PDB entry 7NGC | electron microscopy, 7.50 A resolution (low resolution: residue-level contacts below are approximate; hydrogen-bond / salt-bridge calls are withheld) | chains A and B of the 7 polymer chains in the assembly

== Chain A (and B) ==
Protein: Lon protease homolog, mitochondrial
From: Homo sapiens
Notes: EC 3.4.21.53; chain B of this document is another copy of the same molecule, construct and numbering; everything in this record applies to it too
Reference sequence: P36776 (LONM_HUMAN); residues 123-948 here = UniProt positions 123-948
Amino-acid sequence (853 residues; each row starts with the number of its first residue):
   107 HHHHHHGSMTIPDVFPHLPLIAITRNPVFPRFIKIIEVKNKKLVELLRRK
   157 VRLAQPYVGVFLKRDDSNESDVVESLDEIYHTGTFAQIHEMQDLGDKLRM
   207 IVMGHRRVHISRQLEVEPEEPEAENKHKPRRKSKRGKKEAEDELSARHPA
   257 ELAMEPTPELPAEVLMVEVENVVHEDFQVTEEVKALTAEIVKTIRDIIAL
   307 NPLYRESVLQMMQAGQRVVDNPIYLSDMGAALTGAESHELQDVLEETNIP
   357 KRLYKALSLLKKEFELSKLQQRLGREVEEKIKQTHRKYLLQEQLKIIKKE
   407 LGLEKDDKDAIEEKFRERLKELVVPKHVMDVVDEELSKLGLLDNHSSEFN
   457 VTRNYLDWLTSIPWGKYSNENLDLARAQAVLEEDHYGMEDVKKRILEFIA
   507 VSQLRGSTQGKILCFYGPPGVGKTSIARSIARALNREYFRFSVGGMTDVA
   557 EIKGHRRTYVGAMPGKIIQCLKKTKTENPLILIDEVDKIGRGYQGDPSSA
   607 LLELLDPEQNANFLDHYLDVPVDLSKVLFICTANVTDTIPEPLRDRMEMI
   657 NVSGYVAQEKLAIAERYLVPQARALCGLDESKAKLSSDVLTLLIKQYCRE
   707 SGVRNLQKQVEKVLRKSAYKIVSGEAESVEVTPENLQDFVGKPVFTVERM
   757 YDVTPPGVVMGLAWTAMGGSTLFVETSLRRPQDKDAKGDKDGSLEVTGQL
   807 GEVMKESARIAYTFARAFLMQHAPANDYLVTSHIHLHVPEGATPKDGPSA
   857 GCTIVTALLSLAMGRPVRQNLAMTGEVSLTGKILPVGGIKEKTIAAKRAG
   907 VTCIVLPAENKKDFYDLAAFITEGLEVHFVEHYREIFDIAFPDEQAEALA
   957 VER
Disordered / not traced: 107-122, 222-271, 949-959
Differences from the reference sequence: expression tag (107-122, 949-959)
Metal / ion sites: Mg2+: Thr530 (together with ATP-gamma-S)
Small-molecule neighbours: ATP-gamma-S (AGS; phosphothiophosphoric acid-adenylate ester): Asp490, His491, Tyr492, Met494, Pro524, Pro525, Gly526, Val527, Gly528, Lys529, Thr530, Ser531, Glu591, Tyr661, Ile669, Tyr673, Arg710
From the paper describing this entry:
  - mutagenesis - K529R, E591Q, T803V, E812A, S855A: abolished catalytic activity (proteolytic activity)
  - mutagenesis - S855A: unchanged catalytic activity (ATPase activity)
  - catalytic residues: Thr803, His841, His843, Ser855
  - catalytic residues: Glu801, Arg815, Lys898 (proposed by the authors, not directly observed)
  - mutagenesis - T803V: decreased catalytic activity on ATPase
  - mutagenesis - H841F, H843F: abolished catalytic activity on proteolytically
  - mutagenesis - E801A: decreased catalytic activity (protease activity)
  - mutagenesis - E801A, E812A: decreased catalytic activity (ATPase activity)
  - mutagenesis - K529R, E591Q: abolished catalytic activity on ATPase

== Chain A / chain B interface ==
Contacting residue pairs (65; chain A residue first):
  Leu396(A) - Glu406(B)
  Leu396(A) - Leu407(B)
  Leu400(A) - Ile403(B)
  Leu400(A) - Glu406(B)
  Ile403(A) - Gln399(B)
  Ile403(A) - Ile403(B)
  Lys404(A) - Lys414(B)
  Leu407(A) - Gln399(B)
  Asn456(A) - Leu448(B)
  Arg459(A) - Leu447(B)
  Ser548(A) - Glu609(B)
  Gly551(A) - Ser605(B)
  Asp554(A) - Tyr565(B)
  Glu557(A) - Arg562(B)
  Gly560(A) - Arg562(B)
  His561(A) - Arg562(B)
  His561(A) - Thr564(B)
  His561(A) - Tyr565(B)
  Val566(A) - Ser453(B)
  Val566(A) - Glu454(B)
  Val566(A) - Thr564(B)
  Gly567(A) - Glu454(B)
  Gly567(A) - Thr564(B)
  Ala568(A) - Thr564(B)
  Met569(A) - Arg562(B)
  Pro570(A) - Arg562(B)
  Lys572(A) - Asp625(B)
  Gln575(A) - Arg562(B)
  Lys594(A) - Ser605(B)
  Leu681(A) - Arg511(B)
  Cys682(A) - Arg511(B)
  Arg710(A) - Asp651(B)
  Arg710(A) - Arg652(B)
  Lys714(A) - Asp651(B)
  Glu717(A) - Arg500(B)
  Glu717(A) - Lys517(B)
  Arg721(A) - Arg500(B)
  Arg721(A) - Glu503(B)
  Arg721(A) - Glu654(B)
  Lys722(A) - Glu503(B)
  Ala724(A) - Val507(B)
  Tyr725(A) - Lys499(B)
  Tyr725(A) - Leu502(B)
  Tyr725(A) - Glu503(B)
  Tyr725(A) - Ala506(B)
  Val728(A) - Leu510(B)
  Ser729(A) - Leu480(B)
  Met756(A) - Lys888(B)
  Tyr757(A) - Ser884(B)
  Glu781(A) - Ser884(B)
  Glu781(A) - Leu885(B)
  Ser783(A) - Leu885(B)
  Leu784(A) - Thr819(B)
  Arg785(A) - Asp797(B)
  Arg785(A) - Thr819(B)
  Arg785(A) - Arg822(B)
  Arg786(A) - Asp797(B)
  Arg786(A) - Arg822(B)
  Lys790(A) - Asp795(B)
  Asp791(A) - Asp795(B)
  Thr803(A) - Glu812(B)
  Gly804(A) - Glu812(B)
  Gln805(A) - Glu808(B)
  Gln805(A) - Glu812(B)
  His841(A) - Arg815(B)
Also at the interface, not in a pair above, chain A (54 interface residues in all): Pro525, Arg546, Gly550, Ala556, Ala680, Gly683, Asn711, Pro787, His843
Also at the interface, not in a pair above, chain B (49 interface residues in all): Leu396, Ile402, Lys444, Arg563, Gln615, His622, Pro648, Val809, Met826, Val836, Leu890

== Overview ==
Chain A and chain B form an interface of 54 and 49 residues respectively. Ligands of chain A: ATP-gamma-S.
From the paper: catalytic residues Thr803(A), His841(A) and His843(A) among others; K529R, E591Q and T803V of
chain A, among others, abolish catalytic activity (proteolytic activity); 8 substitutions were tested in all.
Chain A and chain B are both Lon protease homolog, mitochondrial (Homo sapiens); the structure, P2a-state of
wild type human mitochondrial LONP1 protease with bound substrate protein and in presence of ..., was
determined by electron microscopy, deposited together with 7NFY, 7NG4, 7NG5 and 7NGF.
